6Z6O - chains I and L of the 16 polymer chains in the assembly; structure by electron microscopy, 3.80 A resolution.

== Chain I ==
Name: Histone deacetylase HDA1
Organism: Saccharomyces cerevisiae (strain ATCC 204508 / S288c)
Notes: EC 3.5.1.98
UniProtKB: P53973 (HDA1_YEAST); residue numbers follow UniProt; this construct covers 40-700
Sequence (661 residues; row label = number of the first residue in the row):
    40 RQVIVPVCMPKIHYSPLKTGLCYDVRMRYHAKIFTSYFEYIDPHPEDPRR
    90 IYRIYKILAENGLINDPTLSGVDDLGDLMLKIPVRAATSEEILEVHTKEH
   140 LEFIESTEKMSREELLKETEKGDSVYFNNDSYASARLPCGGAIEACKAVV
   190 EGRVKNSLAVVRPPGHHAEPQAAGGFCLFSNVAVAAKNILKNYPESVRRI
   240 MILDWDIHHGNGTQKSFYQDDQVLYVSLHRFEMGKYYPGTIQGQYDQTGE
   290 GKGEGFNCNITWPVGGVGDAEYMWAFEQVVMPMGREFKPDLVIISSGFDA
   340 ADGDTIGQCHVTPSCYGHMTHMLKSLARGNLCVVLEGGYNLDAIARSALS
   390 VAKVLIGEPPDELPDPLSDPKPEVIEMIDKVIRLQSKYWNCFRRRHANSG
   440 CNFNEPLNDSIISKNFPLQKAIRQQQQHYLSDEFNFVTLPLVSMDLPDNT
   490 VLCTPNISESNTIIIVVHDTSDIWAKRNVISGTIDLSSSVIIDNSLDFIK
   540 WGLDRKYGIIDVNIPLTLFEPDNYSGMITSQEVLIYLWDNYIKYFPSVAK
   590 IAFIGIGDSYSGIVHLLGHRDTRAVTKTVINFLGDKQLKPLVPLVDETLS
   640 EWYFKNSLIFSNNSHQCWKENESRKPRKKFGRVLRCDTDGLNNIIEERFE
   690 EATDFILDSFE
Unresolved in the structure: 659-663
Differences from the reference sequence: conflict Leu446 (Ile in P53973)
Metal / ion sites: Zn2+: Asp245, His247
Curated features (UniProtKB/Swiss-Prot):
  - active site: His206

== Chain L ==
Name: HDA1 complex subunit 3
Organism: Saccharomyces cerevisiae (strain ATCC 204508 / S288c)
UniProtKB: Q06623 (HDA3_YEAST); residue numbers follow UniProt; this construct covers 28-333, 404-639
Sequence (542 residues; each row starts with the number of its first residue; note: 70 numbers in that range are skipped by the numbering (no residue carries them; nothing is unmodelled there)):
    28 SGDYWLPTTMSLYQKELTDQIVSLHYSDILRYFETSHYKEDVILESMKTM
    78 CLNGSLVATHPYLLIDHYMPKSLITRDVPAHLAENSGKFSVLRDLINLVQ
   128 EYETETAIVCRPGRTMDLLEALLLGNKVHIKRYDGHSIKSKQKANDFSCT
   178 VHLFSSEGINFTKYPIKSKARFDMLICLDTTVDTSQKDIQYLLQYKRERK
   228 GLERYAPIVRLVAINSIDHCRLFFGKKFDKNSREYLENVTAAMVILRDRL
   278 GTLPPDLRPIYSQKLHYLVEWLENPTVPWPLPDIYPLKQYTSMDVERSLL
   328 TEVHFK
   404 NSSNVNYHLSSGIITHKLIQSMGEVYMDICVQKQELDDYSCLDDLQNDHL
   454 KFFSNEDEKIIKEYETVLRTNNENLNRSHELEVENNLKFSQIETLEKDIE
   504 TLKGSLMAQGETLSKLKDAFVKTDNVQDEIEKEERVSVSRDTEKKYMEQE
   554 IKRAVDAIRENEEETHKLNEKQNGLESELKLKFEKSEISTKELNEKIGFL
   604 KKELKLENDLNEELVGQLSKTMDNLENLTIPRVRTQ

== Interface between chain I and chain L ==
Residue-residue contacts - 46 pairs, chain I then chain L:
  Arg67(I) - Tyr53(L)  hydrogen bond
  Arg67(I) - Ser54(L)  hydrogen bond (backbone-side chain)
  Arg67(I) - Leu57(L)
  Arg67(I) - Glu61(L)  salt bridge
  Arg67(I) - Glu323(L)  salt bridge
  Tyr68(I) - Ser54(L)  hydrogen bond (backbone-side chain)
  Tyr68(I) - Leu57(L)  hydrophobic
  Tyr68(I) - Glu61(L)
  Ala70(I) - Ser54(L)
  Phe73(I) - Thr76(L)
  Tyr76(I) - Leu91(L)
  Tyr76(I) - Ile92(L)  hydrophobic
  Tyr76(I) - Asp93(L)  hydrogen bond (side chain-backbone)
  Tyr76(I) - His94(L)
  Phe77(I) - His94(L)
  Glu78(I) - Leu51(L)
  Tyr79(I) - Gln47(L)
  Tyr79(I) - Ile48(L)  hydrophobic
  Tyr79(I) - Leu51(L)  hydrophobic
  Tyr79(I) - His52(L)  hydrogen bond
  Tyr79(I) - Asn80(L)  hydrogen bond
  Ile80(I) - Leu44(L)  hydrophobic
  His83(I) - Leu51(L)
  Arg88(I) - Ser50(L)
  Arg88(I) - Tyr53(L)
  Tyr91(I) - Leu327(L)
  Lys95(I) - Glu329(L)  salt bridge
  Lys148(I) - Lys66(L)
  Met149(I) - Lys66(L)  hydrogen bond (backbone-side chain)
  Arg151(I) - Glu72(L)
  Asn168(I) - Lys66(L)
  Asp169(I) - Arg58(L)  salt bridge
  Phe475(I) - Gln423(L)  hydrogen bond (backbone-side chain)
  Val476(I) - His419(L)
  Val476(I) - Gln423(L)
  Thr477(I) - His419(L)  hydrogen bond (backbone-side chain)
  Thr477(I) - Gln423(L)
  Pro479(I) - Met625(L)  hydrophobic
  Val481(I) - Met625(L)  hydrophobic
  Ile496(I) - Ile416(L)  hydrophobic
  Ser497(I) - Asn409(L)
  Tyr583(I) - Thr632(L)
  Tyr583(I) - Arg635(L)
  Tyr583(I) - Val636(L)
  Phe584(I) - Leu412(L)  hydrophobic
  Pro585(I) - Asn409(L)
Other interface residues (no listed pair), chain I (34 interface residues in all): His69, Pro87, Leu108, Ser150, His467, Asn474
Other interface residues (no listed pair), chain L (36 interface residues in all): Thr62, Val69, Leu326, Met430, Glu629

== Summary ==
Chain I and chain L form an interface of 34 and 36 residues respectively; the contacts include 9 hydrogen
bonds and 4 salt bridges. Polar pairs include Arg67(I)-Glu61(L), Arg67(I)-Glu323(L) and Lys95(I)-Glu329(L).
UniProt lists active-site residue His206(I) on chain I.
Here chain I is Histone deacetylase HDA1 and chain L is HDA1 complex subunit 3, both from Saccharomyces
cerevisiae (strain ATCC 204508 / S288c). Entry 6Z6O (HDAC-TC) was determined by electron microscopy together
with 6Z6F, 6Z6H and 6Z6P from the same study.
